3G8L - chains A and C; structure by X-ray diffraction, 2.50 A resolution.

Chain A (and C):
Name: Lectin-related NK cell receptor LY49L1
From: Mus musculus
Notes: fragment: C-type lectin-like domain with a part of the stalk; chain C of this document is another copy of the same molecule, construct and numbering; everything in this record applies to it too
UniProtKB: Q9JIP9 (Q9JIP9_MOUSE); residue numbers follow UniProt; this construct covers 79-265
Amino-acid sequence (190 residues; each row starts with the number of its first residue):
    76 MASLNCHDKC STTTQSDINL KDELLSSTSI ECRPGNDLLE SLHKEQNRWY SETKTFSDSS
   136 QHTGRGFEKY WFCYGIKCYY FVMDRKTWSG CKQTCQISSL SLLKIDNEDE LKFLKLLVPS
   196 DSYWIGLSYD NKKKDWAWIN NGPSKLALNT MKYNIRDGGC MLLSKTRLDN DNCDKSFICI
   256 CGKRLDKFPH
Not modelled in the structure: 76-108 (chain C: 76-108, 136-138)
Cystine bridges: C148-C153, C166-C254, C170-C256, C235-C248
Differences from the reference sequence: expression tag (76-78); engineered mutation Y198 (Cys in Q9JIP9)

Chain A / chain C interface:
Pairs across the interface (68):
  P109(A) with P109(C); L114(C), hydrophobic; L191(C), hydrophobic
  G110(A) with P109(C); N111(C)
  L113(A) with L117(C), hydrophobic; L191(C), hydrophobic
  L114(A) with L113(C), hydrophobic
  S116(A) with D184(C), hydrogen bond
  L117(A) with Y149(C)
  K119(A) with D184(C), salt bridge
  E120(A) with Y149(C); N182(C); D184(C); E185(C)
  R123(A) with N182(C); D184(C), salt bridge; K220(C)
  W124(A) with Y149(C); G150(C)
  E127(A) with I151(C)
  W146(A) with L260(C), hydrophobic; K262(C); F263(C), hydrophobic; P264(C)
  F147(A) with G150(C)
  C148(A) with C148(C), hydrophobic; Y149(C); G150(C), hydrogen bond (backbone-backbone)
  Y149(A) with L117(C); E120(C); W124(C), hydrophobic; Y149(C), hydrophobic; F188(C)
  G150(A) with W124(C); F147(C); C148(C), hydrogen bond (backbone-backbone)
  I151(A) with W124(C); E127(C)
  C153(A) with F263(C), hydrophobic; P264(C), hydrophobic
  Y155(A) with F263(C), hydrophobic
  N182(A) with R123(C)
  D184(A) with S116(C), hydrogen bond; K119(C); E120(C); R123(C), salt bridge
  E185(A) with E120(C)
  F188(A) with L117(C), hydrophobic; E120(C)
  K220(A) with R123(C)
  K258(A) with P264(C); H265(C)
  L260(A) with W146(C), hydrophobic; C148(C), hydrophobic; P264(C), hydrophobic
  K262(A) with W146(C)
  F263(A) with W146(C), hydrophobic; C153(C), hydrophobic; Y154(C); Y155(C); L175(C), hydrophobic; K258(C)
  P264(A) with C153(C), hydrophobic; L260(C), hydrophobic
  H265(A) with S174(C); L175(C); K258(C)
Also at the interface, not in a pair above, chain A (35 interface residues in all): D112, T128, Y154, L175, D261
Also at the interface, not in a pair above, chain C (36 interface residues in all): T128, K187

Overview:
35 residues of chain A and 36 residues of chain C are in contact; the contacts include 4 hydrogen bonds and 3
salt bridges. Polar pairs include K119(A)-D184(C), R123(A)-D184(C) and S116(A)-D184(C).
Chain A and chain C are both Lectin-related NK cell receptor LY49L1 (Mus musculus); the structure, Crystal
structure of murine natural killer cell receptor, Ly49L4, was determined by X-ray diffraction together with
3G8K from the same study.
